PDB entry 6E28 | X-ray diffraction, 1.36 A resolution | chains C and D

# Chain C (and D)
Molecule: Caspase recruitment domain-containing protein 9
Organism: Homo sapiens
Notes: chain D of this document is another copy of the same molecule, construct and numbering; everything in this record applies to it too
UniProt: Q9H257 (CARD9_HUMAN); residue numbers follow UniProt; this construct covers 2-97
Chain sequence (97 residues; each row starts with the number of its first residue):
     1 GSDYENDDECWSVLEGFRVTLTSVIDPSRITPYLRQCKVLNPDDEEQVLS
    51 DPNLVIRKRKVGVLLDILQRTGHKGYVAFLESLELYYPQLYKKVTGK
Not modelled in the structure: 1 (chain D: 1-7)
Differences from the reference sequence: expression tag (1)
Swiss-Prot annotation at these positions:
  - binding site (Zn(2+)): Asp3, Cys10, His73
  - modified residue: Ser2 (Phosphoserine)

# How chain C and chain D interact
Contacting residue pairs (154):
  Glu5(C) - His73(D)  hydrogen bond (backbone-side chain)
  Glu5(C) - Tyr76(D)  hydrogen bond
  Asp7(C) - Gly72(D)
  Asp7(C) - His73(D)  hydrogen bond (side chain-backbone)
  Cys10(C) - His73(D)
  Cys10(C) - Tyr76(D)
  Trp11(C) - Leu65(D)  hydrophobic
  Trp11(C) - Leu68(D)  hydrophobic
  Trp11(C) - Gln69(D)
  Trp11(C) - Gly72(D)  hydrogen bond (side chain-backbone)
  Trp11(C) - Gly75(D)
  Trp11(C) - Tyr76(D)
  Val13(C) - Tyr76(D)
  Leu14(C) - Tyr76(D)  hydrophobic
  Leu14(C) - Phe79(D)  hydrophobic
  Leu14(C) - Val94(D)  hydrophobic
  Phe17(C) - Lys93(D)
  Phe17(C) - Val94(D)  hydrophobic
  Thr20(C) - Leu90(D)
  Leu21(C) - Val61(D)
  Leu21(C) - Leu90(D)  hydrophobic
  Thr22(C) - Arg57(D)
  Thr22(C) - Lys58(D)
  Thr22(C) - Val61(D)
  Thr22(C) - Gly62(D)
  Thr22(C) - Leu65(D)
  Ser23(C) - Leu54(D)
  Ser23(C) - Arg57(D)  hydrogen bond (backbone-side chain)
  Ser23(C) - Lys58(D)
  Val24(C) - Tyr87(D)
  Ile25(C) - Arg57(D)
  Ile25(C) - Val61(D)
  Ile25(C) - Phe79(D)  hydrophobic
  Ile25(C) - Leu83(D)  hydrophobic
  Ile25(C) - Tyr87(D)
  Ile25(C) - Leu90(D)  hydrophobic
  Asp26(C) - Ser50(D)
  Asp26(C) - Asp51(D)  hydrogen bond (side chain-backbone)
  Asp26(C) - Arg57(D)
  Asp26(C) - Tyr87(D)  hydrogen bond (backbone-side chain)
  Pro27(C) - Asp51(D)
  Pro27(C) - Lys60(D)
  Pro27(C) - Val61(D)  hydrophobic
  Ser28(C) - Leu49(D)
  Ser28(C) - Ser50(D)
  Arg29(C) - Tyr86(D)
  Arg29(C) - Tyr87(D)
  Ile30(C) - Leu64(D)  hydrophobic
  Ile30(C) - Phe79(D)  hydrophobic
  Ile30(C) - Ser82(D)
  Ile30(C) - Tyr86(D)  hydrophobic
  Ile30(C) - Tyr87(D)  hydrophobic
  Tyr33(C) - Ala78(D)
  Tyr33(C) - Glu81(D)  hydrogen bond
  Tyr33(C) - Ser82(D)
  Tyr33(C) - Leu85(D)  hydrophobic
  Tyr33(C) - Tyr86(D)  hydrophobic
  Leu34(C) - Ala78(D)
  Leu34(C) - Phe79(D)
  Cys37(C) - Ala78(D)  hydrophobic
  Val39(C) - Leu68(D)  hydrophobic
  Val39(C) - Thr71(D)
  Val39(C) - Lys74(D)
  Val39(C) - Gly75(D)
  Val39(C) - Ala78(D)  hydrophobic
  Leu40(C) - Leu64(D)  hydrophobic
  Leu40(C) - Ile67(D)  hydrophobic
  Asp44(C) - Ile67(D)
  Glu46(C) - Ser28(D)  hydrogen bond
  Glu46(C) - Arg29(D)
  Val48(C) - Lys60(D)
  Val48(C) - Leu64(D)  hydrophobic
  Val48(C) - Ile67(D)  hydrophobic
  Leu49(C) - Ser28(D)
  Leu49(C) - Lys60(D)  hydrogen bond (backbone-side chain)
  Ser50(C) - Asp26(D)
  Ser50(C) - Ser28(D)
  Ser50(C) - Lys60(D)  hydrogen bond (backbone-side chain)
  Asp51(C) - Asp26(D)  hydrogen bond (backbone-side chain)
  Asp51(C) - Pro27(D)
  Asp51(C) - Ile56(D)
  Asp51(C) - Lys60(D)  salt bridge
  Asn53(C) - Ile56(D)
  Asn53(C) - Arg59(D)
  Leu54(C) - Ser23(D)
  Ile56(C) - Asp51(D)
  Ile56(C) - Asn53(D)
  Arg57(C) - Ser23(D)
  Arg57(C) - Ile25(D)
  Arg57(C) - Asp26(D)
  Arg57(C) - Pro27(D)
  Lys58(C) - Thr22(D)
  Arg59(C) - Asn53(D)  hydrogen bond
  Lys60(C) - Pro27(D)
  Lys60(C) - Val48(D)
  Lys60(C) - Leu49(D)
  Lys60(C) - Ser50(D)  hydrogen bond (side chain-backbone)
  Lys60(C) - Asp51(D)  salt bridge
  Lys60(C) - Lys60(D)
  Val61(C) - Leu21(D)
  Val61(C) - Thr22(D)
  Val61(C) - Ile25(D)
  Val61(C) - Pro27(D)
  Gly62(C) - Arg18(D)  hydrogen bond (backbone-side chain)
  Gly62(C) - Thr22(D)
  Leu64(C) - Leu40(D)  hydrophobic
  Leu64(C) - Val48(D)  hydrophobic
  Leu65(C) - Arg18(D)
  Leu65(C) - Thr22(D)
  Asp66(C) - Arg18(D)  salt bridge
  Ile67(C) - Leu40(D)  hydrophobic
  Ile67(C) - Asp44(D)
  Ile67(C) - Val48(D)  hydrophobic
  Leu68(C) - Trp11(D)
  Leu68(C) - Val39(D)  hydrophobic
  Gln69(C) - Trp11(D)
  Gln69(C) - Arg18(D)
  Thr71(C) - Val39(D)
  Gly72(C) - Trp11(D)  hydrogen bond (backbone-side chain)
  His73(C) - Asp8(D)  salt bridge
  His73(C) - Cys10(D)
  Lys74(C) - Cys37(D)
  Lys74(C) - Lys38(D)
  Lys74(C) - Val39(D)
  Gly75(C) - Trp11(D)
  Gly75(C) - Val39(D)
  Tyr76(C) - Cys10(D)  hydrophobic
  Tyr76(C) - Trp11(D)
  Ala78(C) - Tyr33(D)
  Ala78(C) - Leu34(D)
  Ala78(C) - Cys37(D)  hydrophobic
  Ala78(C) - Val39(D)  hydrophobic
  Phe79(C) - Ile25(D)  hydrophobic
  Phe79(C) - Ile30(D)  hydrophobic
  Phe79(C) - Leu34(D)
  Glu81(C) - Tyr33(D)  hydrogen bond
  Ser82(C) - Ile30(D)
  Ser82(C) - Tyr33(D)
  Leu83(C) - Ile25(D)  hydrophobic
  Leu85(C) - Tyr33(D)  hydrophobic
  Tyr86(C) - Arg29(D)  hydrogen bond (backbone-side chain)
  Tyr87(C) - Val24(D)
  Tyr87(C) - Ile25(D)
  Tyr87(C) - Asp26(D)  hydrogen bond (side chain-backbone)
  Tyr87(C) - Arg29(D)
  Tyr87(C) - Ile30(D)  hydrophobic
  Leu90(C) - Thr20(D)
  Leu90(C) - Leu21(D)  hydrophobic
  Leu90(C) - Val24(D)  hydrophobic
  Leu90(C) - Ile25(D)  hydrophobic
  Lys93(C) - Phe17(D)
  Lys93(C) - Thr20(D)
  Val94(C) - Leu14(D)  hydrophobic
  Val94(C) - Phe17(D)  hydrophobic
Other interface residues (no listed pair), chain C (66 interface residues in all): Arg18, Val19, Thr31, Gln47, Val63
Other interface residues (no listed pair), chain D (64 interface residues in all): Val19, Thr31, Glu46, Gln47, Val63

# Summary
The interface between chain C and chain D involves 66 residues on one side and 64 on the other; the contacts
include 19 hydrogen bonds and 4 salt bridges. Among the polar pairs are Asp51(C)-Lys60(D), Asp66(C)-Arg18(D)
and His73(C)-Asp8(D).
Both chains are Caspase recruitment domain-containing protein 9 (Homo sapiens). Entry 6E28 (The CARD9 CARD
domain-swapped dimer) was determined by X-ray diffraction.
